PDB entry 1FH9 | X-ray diffraction, 1.72 A resolution | chain A

Chain A:
Name: Beta-1,4-xylanase
Source organism: Cellulomonas fimi
Notes: EC 3.2.1.91; fragment: catalytic domain
Chain sequence (312 residues; row label = number of the first residue in the row):
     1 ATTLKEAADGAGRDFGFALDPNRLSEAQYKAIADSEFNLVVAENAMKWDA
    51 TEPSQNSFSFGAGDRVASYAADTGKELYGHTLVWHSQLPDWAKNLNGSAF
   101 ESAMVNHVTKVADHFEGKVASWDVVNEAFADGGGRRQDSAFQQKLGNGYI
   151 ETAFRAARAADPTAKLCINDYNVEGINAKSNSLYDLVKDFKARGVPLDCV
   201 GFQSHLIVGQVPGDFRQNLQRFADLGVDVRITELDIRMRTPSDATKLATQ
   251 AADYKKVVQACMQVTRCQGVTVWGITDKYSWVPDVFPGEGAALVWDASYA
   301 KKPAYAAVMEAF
Disulfides: Cys-167/Cys-199, Cys-261/Cys-267

In short:
Chain A is Beta-1,4-xylanase (Cellulomonas fimi); the structure, Crystal structure of the xylanase cex with
xylobiose-derived lactam oxime inhibitor, was determined by X-ray diffraction, deposited together with 1FH7,
1FH8 and 1FHD.
